Entry 4COX (X-ray diffraction, 2.90 A resolution); this record covers chains A and B.

[Chain A (and B)]
Name: Cyclooxygenase-2
From: Mus musculus
Notes: EC 1.14.99.1; chain B of this document is another copy of the same molecule, construct and numbering; everything in this record applies to it too
UniProtKB: Q05769 (PGH2_MOUSE); the construct lacks a stretch of the UniProt sequence, so the offset changes along the chain: 33-105 = UniProt 18-90; 106-618 = UniProt 92-604
Amino-acid sequence (587 residues; each row starts with the number of its first residue):
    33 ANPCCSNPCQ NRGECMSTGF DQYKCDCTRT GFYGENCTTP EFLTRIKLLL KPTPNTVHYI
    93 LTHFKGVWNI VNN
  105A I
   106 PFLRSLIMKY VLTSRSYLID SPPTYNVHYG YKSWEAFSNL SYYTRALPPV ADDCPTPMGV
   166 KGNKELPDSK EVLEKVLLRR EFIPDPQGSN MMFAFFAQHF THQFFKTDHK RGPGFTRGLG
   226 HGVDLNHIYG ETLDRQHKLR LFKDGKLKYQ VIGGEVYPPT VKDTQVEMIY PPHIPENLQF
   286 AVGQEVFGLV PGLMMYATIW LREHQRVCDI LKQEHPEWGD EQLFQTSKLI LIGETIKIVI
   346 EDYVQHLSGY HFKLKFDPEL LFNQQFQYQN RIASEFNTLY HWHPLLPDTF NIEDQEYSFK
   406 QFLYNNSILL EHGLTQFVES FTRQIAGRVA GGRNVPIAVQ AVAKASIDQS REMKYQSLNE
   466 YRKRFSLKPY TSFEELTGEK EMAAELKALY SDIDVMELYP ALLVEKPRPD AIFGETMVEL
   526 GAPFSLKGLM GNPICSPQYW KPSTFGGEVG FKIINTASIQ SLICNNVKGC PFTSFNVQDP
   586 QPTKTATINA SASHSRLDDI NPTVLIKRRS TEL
Unresolved in the structure: 584-618
Differences from the reference sequence: conflict Gln-310 (Asn296 in Q05769), Lys-333 (Arg319 in Q05769)
Cystine bridges: Cys-36/Cys-47, Cys-37/Cys-159, Cys-41/Cys-57, Cys-59/Cys-69, Cys-569/Cys-575
Glycans and other covalent adducts: N-acetylglucosamine (NAG) linked to Asn-68, Asn-144, Asn-410
Metal / ion sites: heme Fe near His-388 (its only coordinating residue here)
Residues lining bound ligands:
  - heme (HEM): Tyr-148, Ala-199, Phe-200, Ala-202, Gln-203, Thr-206, His-207, Phe-210, Lys-211, Thr-212, His-214, Val-295, Asn-382, Tyr-385, His-386, Trp-387, His-388, Leu-390, Leu-391, Phe-395, Leu-408, Val-444, Val-447, Ala-450, Gln-454
  - indomethacin (IMN): His-90, Arg-120, Val-349, Leu-352, Ser-353, Tyr-355, Phe-381, Leu-384, Tyr-385, Trp-387, Phe-518, Met-522, Val-523, Gly-526, Ala-527, Ser-530, Leu-531
UniProt features mapped onto this chain:
  - active site: His-207 (Proton acceptor), Tyr-385 (For cyclooxygenase activity)
  - binding site (substrate): Arg-120, Tyr-355
  - binding site (heme b): His-388
  - site: Ser-530 (Aspirin-acetylated serine), Asn-606 (Not glycosylated)
  - modified residue: Cys-540 (S-nitrosocysteine), Ser-579 (O-acetylserine)
  - glycosylation (N-linked (GlcNAc...) asparagine): Asn-68, Asn-144, Asn-410, Asn-594

[Interface between chain A and chain B]
Contacting residue pairs - 109 pairs, chain A then chain B:
  Glu-46(A) with Lys-546(B); Ser-548(B), hydrogen bond
  Met-48(A) with His-320(B), hydrogen bond; Gly-551(B); Gly-552(B)
  Ser-49(A) with His-320(B), hydrogen bond (backbone-side chain); Glu-322(B), hydrogen bond; Trp-323(B)
  Thr-50(A) with Glu-322(B)
  Gly-51(A) with Glu-322(B), hydrogen bond (backbone-side chain)
  Phe-52(A) with Pro-321(B), hydrophobic; Glu-322(B)
  Asp-58(A) with Lys-546(B); Pro-547(B); Ser-548(B), hydrogen bond
  Thr-60(A) with Lys-546(B); Pro-547(B)
  Arg-61(A) with Phe-367(B); Pro-542(B), hydrogen bond (side chain-backbone); Trp-545(B), hydrogen bond (side chain-backbone)
  Ser-126(A) with Gln-543(B)
  Pro-127(A) with Tyr-373(B); Ser-541(B); Gln-543(B), hydrogen bond (backbone-side chain)
  Pro-128(A) with Tyr-544(B), hydrogen bond (backbone-side chain)
  Thr-129(A) with Tyr-544(B)
  Tyr-134(A) with Glu-326(B), hydrogen bond; Gln-330(B)
  Tyr-136(A) with Glu-326(B), hydrogen bond (side chain-backbone); Gln-327(B), hydrogen bond (side chain-backbone); Gln-330(B)
  Lys-137(A) with Gln-543(B); Tyr-544(B); Thr-549(B)
  Ser-138(A) with Gln-330(B)
  Trp-139(A) with Asp-229(B); Gln-330(B), hydrogen bond (backbone-side chain); Lys-333(B); Ile-337(B), hydrophobic; Asn-537(B); Pro-538(B), hydrophobic
  Glu-140(A) with Leu-238(B); Gln-330(B)
  Phe-142(A) with Pro-538(B), hydrophobic; Tyr-544(B)
  Asp-229(A) with Trp-139(B)
  His-320(A) with Met-48(B); Ser-49(B), hydrogen bond (side chain-backbone)
  Pro-321(A) with Phe-52(B), hydrophobic
  Glu-322(A) with Ser-49(B), hydrogen bond; Thr-50(B); Gly-51(B), hydrogen bond (side chain-backbone); Phe-52(B)
  Trp-323(A) with Ser-49(B)
  Glu-326(A) with Tyr-134(B), hydrogen bond; Tyr-136(B), hydrogen bond (backbone-side chain)
  Gln-327(A) with Tyr-136(B), hydrogen bond (backbone-side chain)
  Gln-330(A) with Tyr-134(B); Tyr-136(B); Ser-138(B); Trp-139(B), hydrogen bond (side chain-backbone); Glu-140(B)
  Lys-333(A) with Trp-139(B)
  Leu-334(A) with Ser-138(B); Trp-139(B)
  Ile-337(A) with Trp-139(B), hydrophobic
  Phe-367(A) with Arg-61(B); Gln-370(B), hydrogen bond (backbone-side chain)
  Asn-368(A) with Gln-370(B)
  Gln-369(A) with Gln-370(B), hydrogen bond (backbone-side chain)
  Gln-370(A) with Phe-367(B), hydrogen bond (side chain-backbone); Asn-368(B); Gln-369(B), hydrogen bond (side chain-backbone); Gln-370(B)
  Phe-371(A) with Gln-372(B), hydrogen bond (backbone-side chain)
  Gln-372(A) with Phe-371(B), hydrogen bond (side chain-backbone); Gln-372(B); Tyr-373(B), hydrogen bond (side chain-backbone); Gln-374(B)
  Tyr-373(A) with Pro-127(B); Gln-372(B), hydrogen bond (backbone-side chain); Gln-374(B)
  Gln-374(A) with Gln-372(B); Tyr-373(B); Gln-374(B)
  Asn-537(A) with Trp-139(B)
  Pro-538(A) with Trp-139(B), hydrophobic; Phe-142(B), hydrophobic
  Ser-541(A) with Pro-127(B)
  Pro-542(A) with Arg-61(B), hydrogen bond (backbone-side chain)
  Gln-543(A) with Asp-125(B); Ser-126(B); Pro-127(B), hydrogen bond (side chain-backbone); Lys-137(B)
  Tyr-544(A) with Pro-128(B), hydrogen bond (side chain-backbone); Thr-129(B); Lys-137(B); Phe-142(B)
  Trp-545(A) with Arg-61(B), hydrogen bond (backbone-side chain)
  Lys-546(A) with Glu-46(B); Asp-58(B); Thr-60(B)
  Pro-547(A) with Asp-58(B); Thr-60(B)
  Ser-548(A) with Glu-46(B), hydrogen bond; Asp-58(B), hydrogen bond
  Thr-549(A) with Lys-137(B)
  Gly-551(A) with Met-48(B)
  Gly-552(A) with Met-48(B)
Other interface residues (no listed pair), chain A (57 interface residues in all): Asp-125, Val-228, Leu-238, Glu-319, Leu-366
Other interface residues (no listed pair), chain B (57 interface residues in all): Val-228, Glu-319, Leu-334, Leu-366

[Summary]
The chain A/chain B interface involves 57 residues from each chain, with 35 hydrogen bonds. Polar pairs
include Glu-46(A)/Ser-548(B), Met-48(A)/His-320(B) and Ser-49(A)/His-320(B). Chain A binds heme and
indomethacin. Covalently linked N-acetylglucosamine: at Asn-68(A), Asn-144(A) and Asn-410(A).
Both chains are Cyclooxygenase-2 (Mus musculus). Entry 4COX (Cyclooxygenase-2 (prostaglandin synthase-2)
complexed with a non-selective inhibitor, indomethacin) was determined by X-ray diffraction, deposited
together with 1CX2, 3PGH, 5COX and 6COX.
